PDB entry 4QBE | X-ray diffraction, 2.29 A resolution | chain A

[Chain A]
Name: Tyrosine-protein phosphatase non-receptor type 1
Source organism: Homo sapiens
Notes: EC 3.1.3.48
UniProt: P18031 (PTN1_HUMAN); residues 1-298 here = UniProt positions 1-298
Amino-acid sequence (298 residues; each row starts with the number of its first residue):
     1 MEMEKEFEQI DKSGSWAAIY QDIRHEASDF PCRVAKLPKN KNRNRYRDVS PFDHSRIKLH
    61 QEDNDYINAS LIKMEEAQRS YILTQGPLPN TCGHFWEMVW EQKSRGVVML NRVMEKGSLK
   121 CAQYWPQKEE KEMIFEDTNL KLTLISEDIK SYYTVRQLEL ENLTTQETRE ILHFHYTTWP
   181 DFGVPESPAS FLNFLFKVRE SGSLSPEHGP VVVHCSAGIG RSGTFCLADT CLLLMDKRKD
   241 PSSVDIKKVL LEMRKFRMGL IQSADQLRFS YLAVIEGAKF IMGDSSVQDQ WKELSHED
Construct notes: engineered mutation Ser263 (Thr in P18031)
Curated features (UniProtKB/Swiss-Prot):
  - active site: Cys215 (Phosphocysteine intermediate)
  - binding site (substrate): Asp181, Cys215 to Arg221, Gln262
  - modified residue: Met1 (N-acetylmethionine), Tyr20 (Phosphotyrosine), Ser50 (Phosphoserine), Tyr66 (Phosphotyrosine), Cys215 (Cysteine persulfide), Ser242 (Phosphoserine), Ser243 (Phosphoserine)
  - cross-link: Cys215 to Ser216 (N,N-(cysteine-1,S-diyl)serine (Cys-Ser))

[In short]
Curated annotation (UniProt) lists active-site residue Cys215 and 9 substrate-binding residues.
Chain A is Tyrosine-protein phosphatase non-receptor type 1 (Homo sapiens); the structure, The second sphere
residue T263 is important for function and activity of PTP1B through modulating WPD ..., was determined by
X-ray diffraction, deposited together with 4QAP, 4QBW and 4QAH.
